PDB entry 7KHQ | X-ray diffraction, 2.00 A resolution | chains A and B

[Chain A (and B)]
Protein: Beta-lactamase
Organism: Klebsiella pneumoniae
Notes: EC 3.5.2.6; chain B of this document is another copy of the same molecule, construct and numbering; everything in this record applies to it too
UniProtKB: Q6XEC0 (Q6XEC0_KLEPN); residue numbers follow UniProt; this construct covers 25-265
Sequence (244 residues; row label = number of the first residue in the row):
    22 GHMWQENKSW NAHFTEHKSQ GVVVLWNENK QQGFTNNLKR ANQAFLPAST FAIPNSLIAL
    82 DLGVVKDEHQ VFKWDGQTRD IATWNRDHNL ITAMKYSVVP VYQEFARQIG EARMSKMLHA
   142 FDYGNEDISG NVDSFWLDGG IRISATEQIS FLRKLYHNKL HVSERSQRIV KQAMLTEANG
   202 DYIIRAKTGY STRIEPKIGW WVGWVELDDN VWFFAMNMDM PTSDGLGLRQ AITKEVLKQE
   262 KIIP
Unresolved in the structure: 22-23
Construct notes: expression tag (22-24); engineered mutation A73 (Lys in Q6XEC0)
Glycans and other covalent adducts: Meropenem, bound form (MER) linked to S70
Metal / ion sites: Zn2+: E37, H38, H182, E256
Residues lining bound ligands: Meropenem, bound form (MER; (4R,5S)-3-{[(3S,5S)-5-(dimethylcarbamoyl)pyrrolidin-3-yl]sulfanyl}-5-[(2S,3R)-3-hydroxy-1-oxobutan-2-yl]-4-methyl-4,5-d ihydro-1H-pyrrole-2-carboxylic acid): A69, I102, W105, Y117, S118, V120, L158, K208, T209, G210, Y211, L247, R250
Swiss-Prot annotation at these positions:
  - active site: S70 (Acyl-ester intermediate)
  - binding site (a beta-lactam): S70, S118, R250

[Interface between chain A and chain B]
Pairs across the interface - 30 pairs, chain A then chain B:
  E89(A) - R189(B)  salt bridge
  H90(A) - Y177(B)
  R107(A) - D229(B)  salt bridge
  K116(A) - G201(B)  hydrogen bond (side chain-backbone)
  K116(A) - D229(B)  salt bridge
  Y117(A) - D229(B)  hydrogen bond
  Y177(A) - H90(B)
  E185(A) - R186(B)  salt bridge
  R186(A) - E185(B)  salt bridge
  R189(A) - E89(B)  salt bridge
  R189(A) - I190(B)
  R189(A) - Q193(B)  hydrogen bond
  I190(A) - R189(B)
  Q193(A) - R189(B)  hydrogen bond
  L196(A) - L196(B)  hydrophobic
  L196(A) - A199(B)  hydrophobic
  L196(A) - I204(B)  hydrophobic
  L196(A) - R206(B)
  E198(A) - A199(B)
  A199(A) - E198(B)
  A199(A) - A199(B)  hydrogen bond (backbone-backbone)
  N200(A) - T197(B)
  G201(A) - K116(B)  hydrogen bond (backbone-side chain)
  I204(A) - L196(B)  hydrophobic
  R206(A) - L196(B)
  D229(A) - R107(B)
  D229(A) - T113(B)
  D229(A) - K116(B)  salt bridge
  D229(A) - Y117(B)  hydrogen bond
  D230(A) - R107(B)  salt bridge
Also at the interface, not in a pair above, chain A (22 interface residues in all): T113, T197
Also at the interface, not in a pair above, chain B (21 interface residues in all): N200

[Summary]
Chain A and chain B form an interface of 22 and 21 residues respectively, with 7 hydrogen bonds and 8 salt
bridges. Polar contacts include E89(A)-R189(B), R107(A)-D229(B) and K116(A)-D229(B). Covalently linked
Meropenem, bound form: at S70(A).
Both chains are Beta-lactamase (Klebsiella pneumoniae). Entry 7KHQ (Crystal structure of OXA-48 K73A in
complex with meropenem) was determined by X-ray diffraction, deposited together with 7KH9, 7KHY and 7KHZ.
